9F9N - chains C and D of the 7 polymer chains in the assembly; structure by electron microscopy, 3.00 A resolution.

# Chain C (and D)
Molecule: Large T antigen
From: Betapolyomavirus macacae
Notes: EC 3.6.4.-; chain D of this document is another copy of the same molecule, construct and numbering; everything in this record applies to it too
UniProt: P03070 (LT_SV40); residues 266-627 here = UniProt positions 266-627
Chain sequence (362 residues; row label = number of the first residue in the row):
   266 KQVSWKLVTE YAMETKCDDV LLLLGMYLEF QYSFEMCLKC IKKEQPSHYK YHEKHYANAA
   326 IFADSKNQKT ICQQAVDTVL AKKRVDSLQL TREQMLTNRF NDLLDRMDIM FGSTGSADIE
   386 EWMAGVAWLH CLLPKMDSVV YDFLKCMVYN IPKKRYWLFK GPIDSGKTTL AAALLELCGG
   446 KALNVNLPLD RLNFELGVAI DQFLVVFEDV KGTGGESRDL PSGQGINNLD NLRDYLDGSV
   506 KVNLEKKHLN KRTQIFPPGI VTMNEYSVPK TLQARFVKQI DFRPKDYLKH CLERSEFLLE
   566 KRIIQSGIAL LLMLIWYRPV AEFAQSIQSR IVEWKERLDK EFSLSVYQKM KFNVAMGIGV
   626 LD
Small-molecule neighbours: ATP (adenosine-5'-triphosphate): L397, P427, I428, D429, S430, G431, K432, T433, T434, E473, N529, R548, P549, K550, L553, K554, L557, L564
Swiss-Prot annotation at these positions:
  - binding site (Zn(2+)): C302, C305, H313, H317
  - binding site (ATP): G426 to T433

# Chain C / chain D interface
Contacting residue pairs (39; chain C residue first):
  D284(C) with R349(D), salt bridge
  L286(C) with A346(D); R349(D)
  G290(C) with A346(D); V350(D)
  M291(C) with V350(D); Q354(D)
  L293(C) with T343(D)
  Q310(C) with Q354(D)
  D329(C) with K271(D), salt bridge
  S330(C) with Q339(D), hydrogen bond (backbone-side chain)
  K331(C) with Q267(D), hydrogen bond; W270(D); Q339(D)
  N332(C) with Q339(D)
  Q333(C) with Q339(D), hydrogen bond
  K334(C) with D342(D)
  I428(C) with R498(D)
  D429(C) with R498(D), salt bridge
  A437(C) with V505(D), hydrophobic
  K446(C) with T518(D)
  A447(C) with N508(D), hydrogen bond (backbone-side chain)
  R456(C) with E510(D), salt bridge
  E460(C) with K516(D), salt bridge
  K476(C) with N496(D), hydrogen bond
  K512(C) with E510(D), salt bridge; K511(D), hydrogen bond (side chain-backbone); L514(D), hydrogen bond (side chain-backbone); N515(D)
  H513(C) with H513(D)
  E561(C) with K419(D), salt bridge
  L564(C) with P417(D)
  E565(C) with I416(D)
  R567(C) with N415(D); G503(D), hydrogen bond (side chain-backbone); S504(D), hydrogen bond (side chain-backbone); I520(D)
  Q570(C) with S504(D), hydrogen bond; V505(D)
Also at the interface, not in a pair above, chain C (34 interface residues in all): L287, L289, E294, T433, L452, P486, K511
Also at the interface, not in a pair above, chain D (32 interface residues in all): L353, N458, F459, D499

# In short
Chain C and chain D form an interface of 34 and 32 residues respectively; the contacts include 10 hydrogen
bonds and 7 salt bridges. Polar pairs include D284(C)-R349(D), D329(C)-K271(D) and D429(C)-R498(D). Bound to
chain C: ATP.
Chain C and chain D are both Large T antigen (Betapolyomavirus macacae); the structure, Active SV40 LTAg
complex with DNA (3D variability component_001, frame_005), was determined by electron microscopy (same
publication as 9EVH, 9EVP, 9F3T, 9F3U, 9F5I, 9F73 and 14 further entries).
